PDB entry 7KEZ | X-ray diffraction, 2.31 A resolution | chains L and V of the 3 polymer chains in the assembly

== Chain L ==
Molecule: anti-VEGF-A Fab bH1 light chain
Organism: Homo sapiens
Notes: fragment: Fab fragment light chain; antibody fragment or engineered binder
Sequence (218 residues; each row starts with the number of its first residue; a row labelled like 27A-27D holds insertion residues (27A, then the next letters in order)):
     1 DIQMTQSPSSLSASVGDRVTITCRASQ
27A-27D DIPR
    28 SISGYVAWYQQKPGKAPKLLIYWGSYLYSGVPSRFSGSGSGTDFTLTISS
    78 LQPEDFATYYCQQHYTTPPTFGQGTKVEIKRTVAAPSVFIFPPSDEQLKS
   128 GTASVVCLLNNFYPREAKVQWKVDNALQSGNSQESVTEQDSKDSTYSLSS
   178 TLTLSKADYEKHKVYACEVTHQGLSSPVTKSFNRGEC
Not modelled in the structure: 213-214
Disulfide bonds: Cys23-Cys88, Cys134-Cys194

== Chain V ==
Molecule: Isoform L-VEGF206 of Vascular endothelial growth factor A
Organism: Homo sapiens
Notes: fragment: Vascular endothelial growth factor A
UniProt: P15692-14 (VEGFA-14_HUMAN); residues 1-110 here correspond to UniProt positions 207-316 (UniProt number = residue number + 206)
Sequence (116 residues; each row starts with the number of its first residue):
     1 APMAEGGGQNHHEVVKFMDVYQRSYCHPIETLVDIFQEYPDEIEYIFKPS
    51 CVPLMRCGGCCNDEGLECVPTEESNITMQIMRIKPHQGQHIGEMSFLQHN
   101 KCECRPKKDRHHHHHH
Not modelled in the structure: 1-12, 107-116
Differences from the reference sequence: expression tag (111-116)
Disulfide bonds: Cys26-Cys68, Cys51-Cys60, Cys57-Cys102, Cys61-Cys104

== Interface between chain L and chain V ==
Pairs across the interface (18):
  Ser28(L) with Ile91(V); Gly92(V); Glu93(V), hydrogen bond (backbone-backbone)
  Ile29(L) with His90(V); Ile91(V)
  Ser30(L) with His90(V); Ile91(V), hydrogen bond (backbone-backbone)
  Tyr32(L) with Gln89(V); His90(V)
  Trp50(L) with Met81(V); Gln89(V), hydrogen bond
  His91(L) with Gly88(V); Gln89(V), hydrogen bond (backbone-backbone)
  Tyr92(L) with Gly88(V); His90(V)
  Thr93(L) with Gln87(V)
  Thr94(L) with His86(V); Gln87(V), hydrogen bond (side chain-backbone)
Interface residues without a listed pair, chain L (11 interface residues in all): Gly31, Tyr53
Interface residues without a listed pair, chain V (10 interface residues in all): Tyr45

== Summary ==
Chain L and chain V form an interface of 11 and 10 residues respectively; the contacts include 5 hydrogen
bonds. Polar contacts include Trp50(L)-Gln89(V), Thr94(L)-Gln87(V) and Ser28(L)-Glu93(V).
Chain L is anti-VEGF-A Fab bH1 light chain and chain V is Isoform L-VEGF206 of Vascular endothelial growth
factor A, both from Homo sapiens; the structure, Crystal structure of bH1 Fab variant (CDR H3 loop design
16_0325) in complex with VEGF, was determined by X-ray diffraction.
